1TIF - chain A; structure by X-ray diffraction, 1.80 A resolution.

== Chain A ==
Name: Translation initiation factor 3
Source organism: Geobacillus stearothermophilus
Reference sequence: P03000 (IF3_BACST); residues 2-78 here correspond to UniProt positions 1-77 (UniProt number = residue number - 1)
Sequence (78 residues; each row starts with the number of its first residue):
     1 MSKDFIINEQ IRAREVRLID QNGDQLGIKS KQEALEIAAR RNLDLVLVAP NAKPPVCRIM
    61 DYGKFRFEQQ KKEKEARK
Not modelled in the structure: 1-2
Metal / ion sites: trimethyl lead ion: Glu-36 (together with chloride ion)

== Summary ==
Chain A is Translation initiation factor 3 (Geobacillus stearothermophilus); the structure, Translation
initiation factor 3 N-terminal domain, was determined by X-ray diffraction, deposited together with 1TIG.
